PDB entry 7TCP | electron microscopy, 3.84 A resolution | chains A and C of the 8 polymer chains in the assembly

[Chain A (and C)]
Name: Potassium voltage-gated channel subfamily KQT member 1
Organism: Xenopus laevis
Notes: chain C of this document is another copy of the same molecule, construct and numbering; everything in this record applies to it too
UniProt: P70057 (KCNQ1_XENLA); residues 67-610 here = UniProt positions 67-610
Chain sequence (548 residues; row label = number of the first residue in the row):
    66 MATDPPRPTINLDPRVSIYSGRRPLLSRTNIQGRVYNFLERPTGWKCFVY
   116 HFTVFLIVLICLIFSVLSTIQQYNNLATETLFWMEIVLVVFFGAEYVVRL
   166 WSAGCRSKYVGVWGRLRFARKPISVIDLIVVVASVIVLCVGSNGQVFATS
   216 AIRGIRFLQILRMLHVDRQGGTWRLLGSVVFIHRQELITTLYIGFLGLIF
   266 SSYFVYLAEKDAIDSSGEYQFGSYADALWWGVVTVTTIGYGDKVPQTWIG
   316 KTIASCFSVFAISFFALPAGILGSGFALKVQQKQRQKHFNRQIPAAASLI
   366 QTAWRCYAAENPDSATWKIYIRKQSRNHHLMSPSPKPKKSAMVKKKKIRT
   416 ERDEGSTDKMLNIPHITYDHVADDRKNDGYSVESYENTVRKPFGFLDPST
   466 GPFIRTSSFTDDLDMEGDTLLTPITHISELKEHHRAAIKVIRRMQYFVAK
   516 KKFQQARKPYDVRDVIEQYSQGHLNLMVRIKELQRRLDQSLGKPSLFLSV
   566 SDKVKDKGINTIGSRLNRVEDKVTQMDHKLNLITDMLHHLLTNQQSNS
Not modelled in the structure: 66-94, 206-214, 385-496, 557-613
Sequence notes: initiating methionine (66); expression tag (611-613)
Swiss-Prot annotation at these positions:
  - region: M228 to G236 (Interaction with KCNE3), A360 to Y372 (Interaction with CALM), K504 to F518 (Interaction with CALM), P524 to L561 (Interaction with KCNE1 C-terminus), I577 to L605 (Interaction with AKAP9), G578 to Q609 (C-terminal assembly domain (tetramerization))
  - binding site (a 1,2-diacyl-sn-glycero-3-phospho-(1D-myo-inositol-4,5-bisphosphate)): Q234
From the paper describing this entry:
  - conformationally variable residues (side-chain flip): F322
  - specificity-determining residues: L256, G262, F325 (by similarity / conservation)

[How chain A and chain C interact]
Residue-residue contacts (95; chain A residue first):
  V131(A) - Y289(C)  hydrophobic
  T134(A) - S288(C)
  T134(A) - Y289(C)
  I135(A) - S288(C)
  F222(A) - F265(C)  hydrophobic
  F222(A) - Y268(C)  hydrophobic
  I225(A) - I264(C)  hydrophobic
  I225(A) - F265(C)  hydrophobic
  I225(A) - Y268(C)  hydrophobic
  I225(A) - Y289(C)
  L226(A) - F265(C)  hydrophobic
  M228(A) - Y257(C)
  L229(A) - Y257(C)  hydrogen bond (backbone-side chain)
  L229(A) - L261(C)  hydrophobic
  V231(A) - Y257(C)
  D232(A) - Y257(C)
  T237(A) - T254(C)
  T237(A) - Y257(C)
  T237(A) - I258(C)
  W238(A) - I258(C)  hydrophobic
  W238(A) - L261(C)  hydrophobic
  L240(A) - Q250(C)
  L240(A) - E251(C)
  L241(A) - I258(C)  hydrophobic
  L241(A) - F329(C)  hydrophobic
  W294(A) - P310(C)  hydrophobic
  W294(A) - K316(C)
  W294(A) - S320(C)
  V297(A) - S320(C)
  T301(A) - T302(C)
  T301(A) - S323(C)
  T301(A) - I327(C)
  T302(A) - T302(C)
  I303(A) - T299(C)
  I303(A) - I303(C)
  I303(A) - G304(C)
  I303(A) - S323(C)
  I303(A) - I327(C)  hydrophobic
  G304(A) - G304(C)
  Y305(A) - W295(C)  hydrogen bond
  Y305(A) - T299(C)  hydrogen bond
  Y305(A) - G304(C)
  Y305(A) - Y305(C)
  Y305(A) - G306(C)
  Y305(A) - K308(C)
  Y305(A) - V309(C)  hydrophobic
  D307(A) - V309(C)
  F330(A) - V324(C)  hydrophobic
  A334(A) - L332(C)
  L337(A) - L332(C)  hydrophobic
  G338(A) - L332(C)
  G338(A) - I336(C)
  S339(A) - S339(C)  hydrogen bond
  F341(A) - E251(C)
  F341(A) - L332(C)  hydrophobic
  F341(A) - I336(C)  hydrophobic
  A342(A) - E251(C)
  A342(A) - S339(C)
  A342(A) - L343(C)
  L343(A) - L343(C)  hydrophobic
  V345(A) - I247(C)  hydrophobic
  V345(A) - H248(C)
  V345(A) - E251(C)
  Q346(A) - L343(C)
  Q346(A) - Q347(C)
  Q349(A) - Q347(C)
  R350(A) - D526(C)
  R350(A) - V527(C)
  Y525(A) - V527(C)  hydrophobic
  Y525(A) - R528(C)
  Y525(A) - I531(C)  hydrophobic
  D526(A) - V527(C)
  V530(A) - V527(C)  hydrophobic
  V530(A) - V530(C)  hydrophobic
  V530(A) - I531(C)  hydrophobic
  Q533(A) - I531(C)
  Q533(A) - Y534(C)
  Q533(A) - S535(C)  hydrogen bond
  Y534(A) - Y534(C)
  G537(A) - Y534(C)
  G537(A) - H538(C)
  H538(A) - Y534(C)
  N540(A) - M542(C)
  L541(A) - L541(C)  hydrophobic
  R544(A) - M542(C)
  R544(A) - I545(C)
  I545(A) - I545(C)  hydrophobic
  E547(A) - Q549(C)  hydrogen bond
  L548(A) - Q549(C)
  L548(A) - L552(C)  hydrophobic
  R551(A) - Q549(C)
  R551(A) - D553(C)  salt bridge
  L552(A) - L552(C)  hydrophobic
  S555(A) - L556(C)
  L556(A) - L556(C)  hydrophobic
Also at the interface, not in a pair above, chain A (58 interface residues in all): L124, R218, R221, L256, P333, K344, K348
Also at the interface, not in a pair above, chain C (61 interface residues in all): T255, F260, F269, A290, A319, F325, S328, A331, G335, G340, K546, L548

[In short]
58 residues of chain A face 61 of chain C across their interface; the contacts include 6 hydrogen bonds and 1
salt bridge. Polar pairs include R551(A)-D553(C), L229(A)-Y257(C) and Y305(A)-W295(C). Curated annotation
(UniProt) lists residue binding 1,2-diacyl-sn-glycero-3-phospho-(1D-myo-inositol-4,5-bisphosphate) Q234(A) on
chain A. The paper reports specificity determinants L256(A), G262(A) and F325(A); conformational variability
at F322(A).
Both chains are Potassium voltage-gated channel subfamily KQT member 1 (Xenopus laevis). Entry 7TCP (Structure
of Xenopus KCNQ1-CaM) was determined by electron microscopy together with 7TCI from the same study.
